Entry 1JG2 (X-ray diffraction, 1.50 A resolution); this record covers chain A.

Chain A:
Protein: protein-L-isoaspartate O-methyltransferase
Source organism: Pyrococcus furiosus
Notes: EC 2.1.1.77
Reference sequence: Q8TZR3 (PIMT_PYRFU); residues 11-229 here correspond to UniProt positions 1-219 (UniProt number = residue number - 10)
Amino-acid sequence (235 residues; row label = number of the first residue in the row):
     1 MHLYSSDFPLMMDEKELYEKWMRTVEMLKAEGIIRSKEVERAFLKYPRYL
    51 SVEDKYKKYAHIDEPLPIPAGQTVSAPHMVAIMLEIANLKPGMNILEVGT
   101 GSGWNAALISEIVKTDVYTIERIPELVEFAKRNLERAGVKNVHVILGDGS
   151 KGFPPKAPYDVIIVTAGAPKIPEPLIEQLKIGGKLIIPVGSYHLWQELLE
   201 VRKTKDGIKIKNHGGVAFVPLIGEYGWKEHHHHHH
Unresolved in the structure: 1-13, 229-235
Ligand contacts: adenosine (ADN): Ile68, Gln72, Thr73, Val98, Gly99, Thr100, Gly101, Ile120, Glu121, Arg122, Ile123, Leu126, Gly147, Asp148, Gly149, Ser150, Thr165, Ala166, Val219, Pro220, Leu221, Ile222, Gly223
UniProt features mapped onto this chain:
  - active site: Ser75
Reported in the primary citation:
  - specificity-determining residues: Pro65, Phe218 (from molecular simulation)

Summary:
Chain A binds adenosine. From UniProt: active-site residue Ser75. The paper reports specificity determinants
Pro65 and Phe218.
Chain A is protein-L-isoaspartate O-methyltransferase (Pyrococcus furiosus); the structure, Crystal Structure
of L-isoaspartyl (D-aspartyl) O-methyltransferase with adenosine, was determined by X-ray diffraction,
deposited together with 1JG1, 1JG3 and 1JG4.
